Entry 7XFZ (electron microscopy, 3.00 A resolution); this record covers chains C and D of the 8 polymer chains in the assembly.

== Chain C (and D) ==
Molecule: Csf2
Source organism: Pseudomonas aeruginosa
Notes: chain D of this document is another copy of the same molecule, construct and numbering; everything in this record applies to it too
Chain sequence (348 residues; row label = number of the first residue in the row):
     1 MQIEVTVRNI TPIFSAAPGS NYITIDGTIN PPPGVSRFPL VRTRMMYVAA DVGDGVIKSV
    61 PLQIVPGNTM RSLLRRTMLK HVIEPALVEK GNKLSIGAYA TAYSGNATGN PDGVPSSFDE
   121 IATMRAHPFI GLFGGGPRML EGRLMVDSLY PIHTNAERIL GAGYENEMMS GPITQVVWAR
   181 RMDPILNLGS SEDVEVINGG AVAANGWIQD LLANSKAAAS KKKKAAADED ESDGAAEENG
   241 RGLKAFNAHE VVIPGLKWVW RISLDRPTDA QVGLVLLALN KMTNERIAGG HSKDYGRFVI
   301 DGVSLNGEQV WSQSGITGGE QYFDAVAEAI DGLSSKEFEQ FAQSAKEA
Unresolved in the structure: 224-238, 345-348 (chain D: 180-245, 347-348)

== How chain C and chain D interact ==
Pairs across the interface (67):
  Arg8(C) - Arg158(D)
  Ile10(C) - Ile159(D)
  Ile10(C) - Arg261(D)
  Thr11(C) - Asp147(D)
  Ile25(C) - Gly19(D)
  Lys80(C) - Arg266(D)
  Met169(C) - Ala49(D)  hydrophobic
  Met169(C) - Ile57(D)  hydrophobic
  Met169(C) - Lys58(D)
  Met169(C) - Ser59(D)
  Pro172(C) - Ser59(D)
  Gln175(C) - Met45(D)  hydrogen bond (side chain-backbone)
  Gln175(C) - Met46(D)
  Gln175(C) - Tyr47(D)  hydrogen bond (side chain-backbone)
  Trp178(C) - Pro18(D)
  Trp178(C) - Arg44(D)
  Met182(C) - Ser104(D)
  Pro184(C) - Ala100(D)  hydrophobic
  Pro184(C) - Tyr103(D)  hydrophobic
  Pro184(C) - Ser104(D)
  Ile185(C) - Ile96(D)  hydrophobic
  Ile185(C) - Tyr99(D)  hydrophobic
  Leu188(C) - Tyr99(D)
  Glu195(C) - Val88(D)
  Glu195(C) - Lys93(D)  hydrogen bond (backbone-side chain)
  Val196(C) - Glu84(D)
  Val196(C) - Lys93(D)
  Val196(C) - Leu94(D)  hydrogen bond (backbone-backbone)
  Ile197(C) - Leu94(D)
  Ile197(C) - Ile96(D)  hydrophobic
  Asn198(C) - Lys93(D)
  Asn198(C) - Leu94(D)  hydrogen bond (backbone-backbone)
  Trp207(C) - Ile96(D)  hydrophobic
  Trp207(C) - Ala107(D)
  Asn239(C) - Asn110(D)  hydrogen bond (backbone-side chain)
  Gly240(C) - Asn110(D)
  Arg241(C) - Thr108(D)  hydrogen bond (backbone-side chain)
  Arg241(C) - Gly109(D)  hydrogen bond (backbone-backbone)
  Arg241(C) - Asn110(D)  hydrogen bond (backbone-side chain)
  Gly242(C) - Gly109(D)
  Leu243(C) - Ser104(D)
  Leu243(C) - Asn106(D)
  Leu243(C) - Ala107(D)
  Leu243(C) - Thr108(D)
  Ile253(C) - Tyr47(D)
  Ile253(C) - Ser59(D)
  Pro254(C) - Met46(D)
  Pro254(C) - Tyr47(D)
  Pro254(C) - Val48(D)
  Pro254(C) - Ala49(D)  hydrogen bond (backbone-backbone)
  Pro254(C) - Ile159(D)  hydrophobic
  Gly255(C) - Ala49(D)
  Gly255(C) - Arg158(D)  hydrogen bond (backbone-side chain)
  Arg286(C) - Gln2(D)  hydrogen bond
  His291(C) - Glu141(D)  salt bridge
  His291(C) - Gly142(D)  hydrogen bond (side chain-backbone)
  His291(C) - Met145(D)
  His291(C) - Asp265(D)
  Ser292(C) - Arg71(D)  hydrogen bond (backbone-side chain)
  Ser292(C) - Met145(D)
  Ser292(C) - Val146(D)  hydrogen bond (backbone-backbone)
  Lys293(C) - Val146(D)
  Asp294(C) - Met145(D)
  Asp294(C) - Asp147(D)
  Asp294(C) - Ser263(D)
  Arg297(C) - Arg261(D)
  Arg297(C) - Ser263(D)
Other interface residues (no listed pair), chain C (42 interface residues in all): Asp26, Glu167, Ala179, Arg180, Arg181, Ala203, Ala204, Phe246, Leu256, Lys257
Other interface residues (no listed pair), chain D (43 interface residues in all): Ser20, Asn68, Ser95, Arg143, Leu144

== Overview ==
42 residues of chain C face 43 of chain D across their interface, with 15 hydrogen bonds and 1 salt bridge.
Polar contacts include His291(C)-Glu141(D), Gln175(C)-Met45(D) and Gln175(C)-Tyr47(D).
Chain C and chain D are both Csf2 (Pseudomonas aeruginosa); the structure, CryoEM structure of type IV-A
Csf-crRNAsp14-dsDNA ternary complex, was determined by electron microscopy (same publication as 7XF1, 7XG0,
7XG1, 7XG2, 7XG3 and 7XG4).
